Entry 3W98 (X-ray diffraction, 3.42 A resolution); this record covers chains A and J of the 10 polymer chains in the assembly.

# Chain A
Protein: Histone H3.1
From: Homo sapiens
Reference sequence: P68431 (H31_HUMAN); residues 28-135 here correspond to UniProt positions 29-136 (UniProt number = residue number + 1)
Sequence (112 residues; row label = number of the first residue in the row):
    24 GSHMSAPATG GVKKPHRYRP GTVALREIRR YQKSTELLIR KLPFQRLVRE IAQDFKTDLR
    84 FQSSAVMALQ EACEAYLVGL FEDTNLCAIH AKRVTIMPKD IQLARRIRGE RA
Disordered / not traced: 24-37, 135
Sequence notes: expression tag (24-27)
Curated features (UniProtKB/Swiss-Prot):
  - modified residue: Ser-28 (ADP-ribosylserine), Lys-36 (N6,N6,N6-trimethyllysine), Lys-37 (N6-methyllysine), Tyr-41 (Phosphotyrosine), Lys-56 (N6,N6,N6-trimethyllysine), Ser-57 (Phosphoserine), Lys-64 (N6-(2-hydroxyisobutyryl)lysine), Lys-79 (N6,N6,N6-trimethyllysine), Thr-80 (Phosphothreonine), Ser-86 (Phosphoserine), Thr-107 (Phosphothreonine), Lys-115 (N6-acetyllysine), Lys-122 (N6-(2-hydroxyisobutyryl)lysine)

# Chain J
Molecule: 146-nt DNA strand
Sequence (146 nucleotides; each row starts with the number of its first residue):
   147 ATCAATATCC ACCTGCAGAT TCTACCAAAA GTGTATTTGG AAACTGCTCC ATCAAAAGGC
   207 ATGTTCAGCT GAATTCAGCT GAACATGCCT TTTGATGGAG CAGTTTCCAA ATACACTTTT
   267 GGTAGAATCT GCAGGTGGAT ATTGAT

# Chain A / chain J interface
Pairs across the interface (30):
  His-39(A) / DT152(J)  phosphate contact
  His-39(A) / DA153(J)  phosphate contact
  Arg-40(A) / DA229(J)  hydrogen bond to the base
  Arg-40(A) / DC230(J)  hydrogen bond to the sugar
  Tyr-41(A) / DA153(J)  hydrogen bond to the phosphate
  Tyr-41(A) / DT154(J)  sugar contact
  Tyr-41(A) / DA229(J)  sugar contact
  Tyr-41(A) / DC230(J)  hydrogen bond to the phosphate
  Arg-42(A) / DA229(J)  sugar contact
  Pro-43(A) / DA229(J)  sugar contact
  Gly-44(A) / DA228(J)  hydrogen bond to the phosphate
  Gly-44(A) / DA229(J)  hydrogen bond to the phosphate
  Thr-45(A) / DA229(J)  hydrogen bond to the phosphate
  Val-46(A) / DA229(J)  hydrogen bond to the phosphate
  Val-46(A) / DC230(J)  phosphate contact
  Ala-47(A) / DA229(J)  hydrogen bond to the phosphate
  Arg-49(A) / DT154(J)  phosphate contact
  Arg-49(A) / DC155(J)  phosphate contact
  Arg-53(A) / DC155(J)  salt bridge to the phosphate
  Lys-56(A) / DC156(J)  salt bridge to the phosphate
  Arg-63(A) / DT236(J)  phosphate contact
  Arg-63(A) / DT237(J)  sugar contact
  Arg-63(A) / DT238(J)  phosphate contact
  Lys-64(A) / DT238(J)  hydrogen bond to the phosphate
  Leu-65(A) / DT238(J)  hydrogen bond to the phosphate
  Pro-66(A) / DT237(J)  phosphate contact
  Arg-69(A) / DT237(J)  salt bridge to the phosphate
  Asp-81(A) / DC247(J)  phosphate contact
  Arg-83(A) / DG246(J)  hydrogen bond to the sugar
  Arg-83(A) / DC247(J)  sugar contact
Other interface residues (no listed pair), chain A (20 interface residues in all): Glu-50

# In short
20 residues of chain A face 13 of chain J across their interface; the contacts include 12 hydrogen bonds and 3
salt bridges. Polar contacts include Arg-40(A)/DA229(J), Arg-40(A)/DC230(J) and Arg-83(A)/DG246(J).
Here chain A is Histone H3.1 (Homo sapiens) and chain J is a 146-nt DNA strand. Entry 3W98 (Crystal Structure
of Human Nucleosome Core Particle lacking H3.1 N-terminal region) was determined by X-ray diffraction together
with 3W97 and 3W99 from the same study.
